PDB entry 8YGT | electron microscopy, 3.01 A resolution | chains A and B of the 4 polymer chains in the assembly

[Chain A (and B)]
Molecule: Outer capsid protein VP4
Organism: Rotavirus A
Notes: chain B of this document is another copy of the same molecule, construct and numbering; everything in this record applies to it too
UniProt: A0A5J6BC68 (A0A5J6BC68_9REOV); residues -2 to 578 here correspond to UniProt positions 1-581 (UniProt number = residue number + 3)
Chain sequence (581 residues; numbered -2 to 578; the number before each row is that of its first residue; numbers below 1 keep their minus sign (Gly-2 is residue -2)):
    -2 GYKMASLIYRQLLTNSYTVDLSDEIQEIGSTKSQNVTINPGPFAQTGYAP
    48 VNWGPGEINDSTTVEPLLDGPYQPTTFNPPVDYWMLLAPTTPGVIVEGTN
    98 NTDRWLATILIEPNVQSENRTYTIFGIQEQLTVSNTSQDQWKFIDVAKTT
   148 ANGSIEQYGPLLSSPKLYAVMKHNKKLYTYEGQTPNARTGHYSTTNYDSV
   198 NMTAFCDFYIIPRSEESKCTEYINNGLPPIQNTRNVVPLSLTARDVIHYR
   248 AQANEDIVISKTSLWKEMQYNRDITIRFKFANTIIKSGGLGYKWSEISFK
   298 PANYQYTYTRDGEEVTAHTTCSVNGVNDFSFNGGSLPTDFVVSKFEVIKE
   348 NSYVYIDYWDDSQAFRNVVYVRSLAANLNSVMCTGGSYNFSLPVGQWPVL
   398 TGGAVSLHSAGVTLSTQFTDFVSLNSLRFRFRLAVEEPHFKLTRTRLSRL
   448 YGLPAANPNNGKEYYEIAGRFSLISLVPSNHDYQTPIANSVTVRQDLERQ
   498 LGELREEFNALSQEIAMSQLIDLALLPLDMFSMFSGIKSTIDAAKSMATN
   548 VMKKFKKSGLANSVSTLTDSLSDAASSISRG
Unresolved in the structure: -2 to 411, 424-578 (chain B: -2 to 261, 478-578)
Differences from the reference sequence: conflict Ala144 (Val147 in A0A5J6BC68), Glu153 (Gly156 in A0A5J6BC68), Lys172 (Glu175 in A0A5J6BC68), Gly187 (Ala190 in A0A5J6BC68), Ser332 (Tyr335 in A0A5J6BC68), Ser445 (Asp448 in A0A5J6BC68), Asn454 (Asp457 in A0A5J6BC68), His478 (Asp481 in A0A5J6BC68)

[Chain A / chain B interface]
Pairs across the interface - 11 pairs, chain A then chain B:
  Ser412(A) - Leu411(B)
  Ser412(A) - Ser412(B)
  Thr413(A) - Thr410(B)
  Thr413(A) - Leu411(B)  hydrogen bond (backbone-backbone)
  Gln414(A) - Val409(B)
  Gln414(A) - Thr410(B)
  Gln414(A) - Arg427(B)
  Phe415(A) - Val368(B)  hydrophobic
  Phe415(A) - Arg369(B)
  Phe415(A) - Leu371(B)
  Phe415(A) - Val409(B)  hydrogen bond (backbone-backbone)
Interface residues without a listed pair, chain A (5 interface residues in all): Ser420
Interface residues without a listed pair, chain B (10 interface residues in all): Ser370, Gly408

[In short]
Chain A and chain B form an interface of 5 and 10 residues respectively, with 2 hydrogen bonds. The backbones
hydrogen-bond at Thr413(A)-Leu411(B) and Phe415(A)-Val409(B).
Chain A and chain B are both Outer capsid protein VP4 (Rotavirus A); the structure, Cryo-EM structure of
simian rotavirus SA11 VP4 in complex with nAb 7H13-I54G mutant (left side), was determined by electron
microscopy (same publication as 8YGR, 8YGS and 8YGU).
